Entry 3DC6 (X-ray diffraction, 1.80 A resolution); this record covers chains A and C.

# Chain A (and C)
Name: Superoxide dismutase [Mn] 1
Organism: Caenorhabditis elegans
Notes: EC 1.15.1.1; chain C of this document is another copy of the same molecule, construct and numbering; everything in this record applies to it too
UniProt: P31161 (SODM1_CAEEL); residues 1-197 here correspond to UniProt positions 25-221 (UniProt number = residue number + 24)
Amino-acid sequence (198 residues; row label = number of the first residue in the row; numbering starts at 0):
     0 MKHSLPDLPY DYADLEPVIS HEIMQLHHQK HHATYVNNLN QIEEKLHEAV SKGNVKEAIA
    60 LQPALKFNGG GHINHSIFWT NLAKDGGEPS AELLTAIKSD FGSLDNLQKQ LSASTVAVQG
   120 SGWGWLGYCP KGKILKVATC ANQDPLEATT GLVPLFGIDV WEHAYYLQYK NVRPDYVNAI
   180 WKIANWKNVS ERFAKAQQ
Not modelled in the structure: 0 (chain C: fully traced)
Sequence notes: initiating methionine (0)
Bound ions: Mn2+: His26, His74, Asp158, His162
Swiss-Prot annotation at these positions:
  - binding site (Mn(2+)): His26, His74, Asp158, His162
Reported in the primary citation:
  - Mn2+ coordination: His26, His74, Asp158, His162
  - contacts within the chain: Asn141-Trp160 (hydrogen bond), Tyr165-Lys169

# How chain A and chain C interact
Contacting residue pairs (49; chain A residue first):
  His2(A) with Gly52(C); Val54(C)
  Glu42(A) with Val49(C); Gly52(C); Val54(C)
  Leu45(A) with Val49(C), hydrophobic
  His46(A) with His46(C); Val49(C); Ser50(C), hydrogen bond
  Val49(A) with Glu42(C); Leu45(C), hydrophobic; His46(C)
  Ser50(A) with Met0(C); His46(C)
  Lys51(A) with Met0(C)
  Gly52(A) with Met0(C); His2(C); Glu42(C)
  Val54(A) with His2(C); Leu38(C), hydrophobic; Glu42(C); Gly68(C); Ile72(C), hydrophobic
  Lys55(A) with Glu146(C), salt bridge; Ala147(C)
  Ala57(A) with Leu64(C), hydrophobic
  Ile58(A) with Leu64(C); Lys65(C); Gly69(C); Pro144(C), hydrophobic; Ala147(C), hydrophobic
  Ala59(A) with Ala147(C)
  Gln61(A) with Gln61(C), hydrogen bond (backbone-side chain); Leu64(C); Lys65(C)
  Leu64(A) with Ala57(C), hydrophobic; Ile58(C); Gln61(C)
  Lys65(A) with Ile58(C); Gln61(C)
  Gly68(A) with Val54(C)
  Gly69(A) with Ile58(C)
  Ile72(A) with Val54(C), hydrophobic; Lys55(C)
  Pro144(A) with Ile58(C), hydrophobic
  Glu146(A) with Lys55(C), salt bridge
  Ala147(A) with Lys55(C); Ile58(C), hydrophobic; Ala59(C)
Also at the interface, not in a pair above, chain A (24 interface residues in all): Leu38, Thr148
Also at the interface, not in a pair above, chain C (24 interface residues in all): Thr148

# In short
The chain A/chain C interface involves 24 residues from each chain; the contacts include 2 hydrogen bonds and
2 salt bridges. Polar pairs include Lys55(A)-Glu146(C), His46(A)-Ser50(C) and Gln61(A)-Gln61(C). The paper
reports Mn2+ coordination by His26(A), His74(A) and Asp158(A) among others; contacts within the chain
involving Asn141(A), Trp160(A) and Lys169(A) among others.
Both chains are Superoxide dismutase [Mn] 1 (Caenorhabditis elegans). Entry 3DC6 (Crystal Structure of a
manganese superoxide dismutases from Caenorhabditis elegans) was determined by X-ray diffraction, deposited
together with 3DC5.
